PDB entry 2VZO | X-ray diffraction, 2.24 A resolution | chain A

# Chain A
Molecule: Exo-beta-D-glucosaminidase
Organism: Amycolatopsis orientalis
UniProtKB: Q56F26 (Q56F26_AMYOR); numbering as in UniProt (aligned over 2-1032)
Chain sequence (1032 residues; each row starts with the number of its first residue):
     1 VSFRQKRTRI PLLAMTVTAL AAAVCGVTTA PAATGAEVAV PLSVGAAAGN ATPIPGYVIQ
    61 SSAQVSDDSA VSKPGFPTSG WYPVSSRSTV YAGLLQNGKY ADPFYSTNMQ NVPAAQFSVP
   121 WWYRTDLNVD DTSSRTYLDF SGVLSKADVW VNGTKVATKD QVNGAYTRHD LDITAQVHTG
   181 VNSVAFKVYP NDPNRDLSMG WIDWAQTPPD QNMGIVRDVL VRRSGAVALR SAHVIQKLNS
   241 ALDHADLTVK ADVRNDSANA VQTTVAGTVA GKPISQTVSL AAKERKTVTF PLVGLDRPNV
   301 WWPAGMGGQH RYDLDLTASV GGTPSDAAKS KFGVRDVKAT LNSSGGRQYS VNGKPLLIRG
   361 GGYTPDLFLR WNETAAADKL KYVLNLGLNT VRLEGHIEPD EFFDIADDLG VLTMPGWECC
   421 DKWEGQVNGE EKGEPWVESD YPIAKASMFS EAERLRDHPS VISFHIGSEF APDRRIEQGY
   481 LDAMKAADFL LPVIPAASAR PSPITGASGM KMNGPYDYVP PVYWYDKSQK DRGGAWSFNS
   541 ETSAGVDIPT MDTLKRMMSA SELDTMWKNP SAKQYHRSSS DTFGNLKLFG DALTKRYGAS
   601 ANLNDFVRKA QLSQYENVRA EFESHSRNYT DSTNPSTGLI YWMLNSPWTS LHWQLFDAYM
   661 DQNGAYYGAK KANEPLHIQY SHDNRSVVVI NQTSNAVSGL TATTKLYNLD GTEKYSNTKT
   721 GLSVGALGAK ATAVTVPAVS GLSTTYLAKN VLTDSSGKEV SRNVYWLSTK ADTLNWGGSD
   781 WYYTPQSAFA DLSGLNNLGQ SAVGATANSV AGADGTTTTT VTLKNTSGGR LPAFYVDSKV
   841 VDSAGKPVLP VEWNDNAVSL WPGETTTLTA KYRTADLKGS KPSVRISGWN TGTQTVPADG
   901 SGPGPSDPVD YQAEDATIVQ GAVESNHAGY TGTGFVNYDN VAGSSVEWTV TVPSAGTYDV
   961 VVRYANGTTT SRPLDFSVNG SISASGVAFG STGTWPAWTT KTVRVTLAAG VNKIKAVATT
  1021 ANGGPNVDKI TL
Not modelled in the structure: 1-48, 900-1032
Sequence notes: engineered mutation Glu-469 (Asp in Q56F26); conflict Asn-750 (Trp in Q56F26)
Curated features (UniProtKB/Swiss-Prot):
  - active site: Glu-541 (Nucleophile)
Disulfides: Cys-419/Cys-420
Bound ions: Cd2+ site 1 near His-178 (its only coordinating residue here); Cd2+ site 2: His-310 (shared with 1 residue of chain B); Cd2+ site 3: Glu-394, Glu-541; Cd2+ site 4 near Glu-469 (its only coordinating residue here)

# Summary
The Cd2+ site 3 is built by Glu-394 and Glu-541. Curated annotation (UniProt) lists active-site residue
Glu-541.
Chain A is Exo-beta-D-glucosaminidase (Amycolatopsis orientalis); the structure, Crystal structure of
Amycolatopsis orientalis exo-chitosanase CsxA, was determined by X-ray diffraction (same publication as 2VZS,
2VZT, 2VZU and 2VZV).
